Entry 3GTK (X-ray diffraction, 3.80 A resolution); this record covers chains B and C of the 13 polymer chains in the assembly.

Chain B:
Molecule: DNA-directed RNA polymerase II subunit RPB2
From: Saccharomyces cerevisiae
Notes: EC 2.7.7.6; fragment: DNA-directed RNA polymerase II 140 kDa polypeptide
Reference sequence: P08518 (RPB2_YEAST); residue numbers follow UniProt; this construct covers 1-1224
Sequence (1224 residues; each row starts with the number of its first residue):
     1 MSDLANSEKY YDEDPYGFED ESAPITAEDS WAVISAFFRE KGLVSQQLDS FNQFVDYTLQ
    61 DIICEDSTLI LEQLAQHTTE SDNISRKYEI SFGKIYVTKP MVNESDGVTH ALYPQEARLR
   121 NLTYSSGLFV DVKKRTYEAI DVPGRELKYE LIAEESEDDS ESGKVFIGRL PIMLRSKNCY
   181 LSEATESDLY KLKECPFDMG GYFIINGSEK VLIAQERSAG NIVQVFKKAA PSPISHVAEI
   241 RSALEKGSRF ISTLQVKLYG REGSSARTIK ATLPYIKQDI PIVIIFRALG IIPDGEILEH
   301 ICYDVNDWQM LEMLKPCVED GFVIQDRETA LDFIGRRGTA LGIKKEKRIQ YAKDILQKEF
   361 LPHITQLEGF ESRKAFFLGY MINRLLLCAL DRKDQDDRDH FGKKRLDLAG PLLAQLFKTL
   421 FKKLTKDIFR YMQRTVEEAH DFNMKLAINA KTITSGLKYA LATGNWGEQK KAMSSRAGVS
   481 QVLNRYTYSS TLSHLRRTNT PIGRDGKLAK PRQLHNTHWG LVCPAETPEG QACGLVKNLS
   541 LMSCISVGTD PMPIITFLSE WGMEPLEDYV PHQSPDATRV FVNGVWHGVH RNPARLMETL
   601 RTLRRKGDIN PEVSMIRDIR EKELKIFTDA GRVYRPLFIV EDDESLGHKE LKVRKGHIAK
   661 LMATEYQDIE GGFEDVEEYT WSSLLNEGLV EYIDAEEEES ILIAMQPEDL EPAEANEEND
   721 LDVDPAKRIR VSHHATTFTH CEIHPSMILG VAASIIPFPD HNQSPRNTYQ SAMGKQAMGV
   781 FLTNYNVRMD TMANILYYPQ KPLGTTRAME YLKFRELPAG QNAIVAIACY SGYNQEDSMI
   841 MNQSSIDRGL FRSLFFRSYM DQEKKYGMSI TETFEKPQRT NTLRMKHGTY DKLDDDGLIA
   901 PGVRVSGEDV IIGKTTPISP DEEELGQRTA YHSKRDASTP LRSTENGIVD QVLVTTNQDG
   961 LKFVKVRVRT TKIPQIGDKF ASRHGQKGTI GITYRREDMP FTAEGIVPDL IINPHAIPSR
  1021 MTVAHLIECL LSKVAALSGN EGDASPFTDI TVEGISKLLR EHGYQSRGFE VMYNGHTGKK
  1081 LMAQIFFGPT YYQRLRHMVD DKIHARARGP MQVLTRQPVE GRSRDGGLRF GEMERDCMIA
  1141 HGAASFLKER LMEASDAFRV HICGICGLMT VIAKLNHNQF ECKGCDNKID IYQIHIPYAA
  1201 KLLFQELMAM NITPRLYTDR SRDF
Unresolved in the structure: 1-19, 135-163, 503-508, 920-932, 1221-1224
Bound ions: Zn2+: C1163, C1166, C1182, C1185
Reported in the primary citation:
  - binding site for the 18-nt DNA/RNA hybrid strand: E529 to Q531, Q763, R766, S1019, R1020

Chain C:
Molecule: DNA-directed RNA polymerase II subunit RPB3
From: Saccharomyces cerevisiae
Notes: fragment: DNA-directed RNA polymerase II 45 kDa polypeptide
Reference sequence: P16370 (RPB3_YEAST); residue numbers follow UniProt; this construct covers 1-318
Sequence (318 residues; numbered 1 to 318; the number before each row is that of its first residue):
     1 MSEEGPQVKI REASKDNVDF ILSNVDLAMA NSLRRVMIAE IPTLAIDSVE VETNTTVLAD
    61 EFIAHRLGLI PLQSMDIEQL EYSRDCFCED HCDKCSVVLT LQAFGESEST TNVYSKDLVI
   121 VSNLMGRNIG HPIIQDKEGN GVLICKLRKG QELKLTCVAK KGIAKEHAKW GPAAAIEFEY
   181 DPWNKLKHTD YWYEQDSAKE WPQSKNCEYE DPPNEGDPFD YKAQADTFYM NVESVGSIPV
   241 DQVVVRGIDT LQKKVASILL ALTQMDQDKV NFASGDNNTA SNMLGSNEDV MMTGAEQDPY
   301 SNASQMGNTG SGGYDNAW
Unresolved in the structure: 1, 273-318
Bound ions: Zn2+: C86, C92, C95
Swiss-Prot annotation at these positions:
  - binding site (Zn(2+)): C86, C88, C92, C95
  - modified residue: S2 (N-acetylserine)

How chain B and chain C interact:
Residue-residue contacts (75):
  Y797(B) with E61(C); F62(C), hydrophobic
  Y798(B) with F62(C); H65(C); R66(C), hydrogen bond
  S844(B) with A168(C)
  D847(B) with H65(C); H167(C), hydrogen bond (backbone-side chain); A168(C)
  R848(B) with H65(C); A168(C)
  G849(B) with H65(C)
  R852(B) with H65(C)
  I948(B) with E61(C)
  R969(B) with A59(C); D60(C), salt bridge; E61(C), salt bridge
  T970(B) with E61(C)
  T971(B) with E61(C), hydrogen bond
  R995(B) with K165(C)
  R996(B) with I38(C); A173(C); A174(C), hydrogen bond (side chain-backbone)
  E997(B) with R34(C); R35(C); I38(C); A39(C)
  D998(B) with R35(C), salt bridge
  M999(B) with R34(C)
  F1001(B) with R34(C); F178(C), hydrophobic
  A1003(B) with E177(C); F178(C), hydrogen bond (backbone-backbone); E179(C)
  E1004(B) with E177(C)
  G1005(B) with I176(C)
  R1060(B) with K199(C), hydrogen bond (side chain-backbone); P202(C)
  G1063(B) with P202(C)
  Y1064(B) with P202(C)
  Q1065(B) with W192(C); E200(C); W201(C)
  R1067(B) with E194(C), salt bridge
  F1069(B) with W192(C); W201(C), hydrophobic
  V1071(B) with W201(C), hydrophobic
  Y1073(B) with F178(C); E179(C)
  G1075(B) with N31(C); R34(C), hydrogen bond (backbone-side chain); R35(C), hydrogen bond (backbone-side chain)
  H1076(B) with N31(C), hydrogen bond (backbone-side chain)
  T1077(B) with L27(C); N31(C)
  G1078(B) with L27(C); N31(C), hydrogen bond (backbone-side chain); Y180(C)
  K1079(B) with Y180(C); H188(C)
  K1080(B) with Y180(C), hydrogen bond (backbone-side chain); D181(C), salt bridge; N184(C); H188(C); T189(C)
  L1081(B) with T189(C), hydrogen bond (backbone-side chain)
  M1082(B) with K187(C); H188(C); T189(C); D190(C), hydrogen bond (backbone-backbone)
  Q1084(B) with T189(C); D190(C), hydrogen bond (side chain-backbone); Y191(C); W192(C); W201(C)
Interface residues without a listed pair, chain B (41 interface residues in all): N786, L854, E1070, N1074
Interface residues without a listed pair, chain C (39 interface residues in all): V57, L69, A175, P182

Summary:
Chain B and chain C form an interface of 41 and 39 residues respectively; the contacts include 14 hydrogen
bonds and 5 salt bridges. Polar pairs include R969(B)-D60(C), R969(B)-E61(C) and D998(B)-R35(C). From the
paper: a binding site for the 18-nt DNA/RNA hybrid strand at E529(B), Q763(B) and R766(B) among others.
Here chain B is DNA-directed RNA polymerase II subunit RPB2 and chain C is DNA-directed RNA polymerase II
subunit RPB3, both from Saccharomyces cerevisiae. Entry 3GTK (Backtracked RNA polymerase II complex with 18mer
RNA) was determined by X-ray diffraction (same publication as 3GTG, 3GTJ, 3GTL, 3GTM, 3GTO, 3GTP and 3GTQ).
